8X6X - chains A and B; structure by electron microscopy, 2.92 A resolution.

# Chain A (and B)
Name: Uncharacterized MFS-type transporter EfpA
From: Mycobacterium tuberculosis
Notes: chain B of this document is another copy of the same molecule, construct and numbering; everything in this record applies to it too
UniProtKB: P9WJY5 (EFPA_MYCTU); residue numbers follow UniProt; this construct covers 1-530
Chain sequence (569 residues; row label = number of the first residue in the row):
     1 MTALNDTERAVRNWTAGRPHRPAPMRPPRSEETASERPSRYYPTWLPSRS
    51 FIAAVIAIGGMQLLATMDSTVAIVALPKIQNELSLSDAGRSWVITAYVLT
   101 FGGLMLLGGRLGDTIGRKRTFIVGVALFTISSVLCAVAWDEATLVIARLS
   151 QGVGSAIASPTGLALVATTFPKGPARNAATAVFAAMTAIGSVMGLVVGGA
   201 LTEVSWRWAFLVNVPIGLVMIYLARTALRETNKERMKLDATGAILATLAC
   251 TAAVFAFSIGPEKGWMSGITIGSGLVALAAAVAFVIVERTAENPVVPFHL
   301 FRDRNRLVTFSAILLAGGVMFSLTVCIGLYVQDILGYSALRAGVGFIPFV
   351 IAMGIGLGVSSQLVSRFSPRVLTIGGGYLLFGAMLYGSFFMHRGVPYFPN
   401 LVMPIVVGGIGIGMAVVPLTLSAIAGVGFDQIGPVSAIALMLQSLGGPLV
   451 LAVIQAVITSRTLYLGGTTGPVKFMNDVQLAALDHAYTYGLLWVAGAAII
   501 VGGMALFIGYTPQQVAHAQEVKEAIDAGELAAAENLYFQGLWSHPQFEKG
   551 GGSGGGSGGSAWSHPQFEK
Unresolved in the structure: 1-47, 520-569
Differences from the reference sequence: expression tag (531-569)
Small-molecule neighbours:
  - Y86 ([(2R)-1-[(9Z,12Z,15E)-octadeca-9,12,15-trienoyl]oxy-3-phosphonooxy-propan-2-yl] nonadecanoate): Gln-62, Thr-66, Leu-163, Phe-183, Ala-184, Thr-187, Ala-188, Ser-191, Val-192, Ile-313, Ala-316, Gly-317, Met-320, Phe-321, Leu-323, Thr-324, Ile-327, Tyr-330, Phe-349, Met-353, Ala-383, Met-384, Gly-387, Met-391, Leu-401, Pro-404, Ile-405, Gly-408, Ile-412, Val-416, Thr-420, Ala-439, Leu-440, Gln-443, Tyr-487, Leu-491
  - Y8F ([(2S)-1-dodecanoyloxy-3-phosphonooxy-propan-2-yl] tridecanoate): Ala-316, Thr-373, Ile-374, Gly-377, Tyr-378, Leu-380, Phe-381, Ala-415, Ala-498, Ile-499, Val-501, Gly-502

# How chain A and chain B interact
Contacting residue pairs (14; chain A residue first):
  Tyr-378(A) with Tyr-378(B), hydrogen bond (side chain-backbone); Phe-381(B); Gly-382(B), hydrogen bond (side chain-backbone)
  Leu-379(A) with Tyr-378(B)
  Phe-381(A) with Tyr-378(B), hydrophobic
  Gly-382(A) with Tyr-378(B), hydrogen bond (backbone-side chain)
  Leu-385(A) with Gly-375(B)
  Ser-388(A) with Phe-367(B)
  Phe-389(A) with Phe-367(B), hydrophobic; Val-371(B), hydrophobic
  Phe-390(A) with Val-359(B), hydrophobic
  His-485(A) with Arg-366(B)
  Thr-488(A) with Arg-366(B), hydrogen bond
  Leu-492(A) with Phe-367(B), hydrophobic
Other interface residues (no listed pair), chain A (12 interface residues in all): Tyr-489
Other interface residues (no listed pair), chain B (12 interface residues in all): Leu-363, Leu-372, Ile-374, Met-414

# In short
The chain A/chain B interface involves 12 residues from each chain; the contacts include 4 hydrogen bonds.
Polar contacts include Tyr-378(A)/Tyr-378(B), Tyr-378(A)/Gly-382(B) and Thr-488(A)/Arg-366(B). Ligands of
chain A: compound Y86 and compound Y8F.
Chain A and chain B are both Uncharacterized MFS-type transporter EfpA (Mycobacterium tuberculosis); the
structure, Structure of the multidrug efflux pump EfpA from M. tuberculosis complexed with lipids, was
determined by electron microscopy together with 8YNZ from the same study.
